PDB entry 5SYA | X-ray diffraction, 1.10 A resolution | chain A

Chain A:
Name: Protein deglycase DJ-1
Source organism: Homo sapiens
Notes: EC 3.1.2.-, 3.5.1.-
UniProtKB: Q99497 (PARK7_HUMAN); residues 1-189 here = UniProt positions 1-189
Sequence (192 residues; numbered -2 to 189; the number before each row is that of its first residue; numbers below 1 keep their minus sign (Gly-2 is residue -2)):
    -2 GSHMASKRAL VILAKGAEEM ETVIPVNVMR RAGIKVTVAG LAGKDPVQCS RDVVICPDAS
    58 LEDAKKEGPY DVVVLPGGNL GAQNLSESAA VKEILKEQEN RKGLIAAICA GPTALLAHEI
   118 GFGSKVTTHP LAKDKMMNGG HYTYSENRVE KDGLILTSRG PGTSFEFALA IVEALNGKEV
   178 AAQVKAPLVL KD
Disordered / not traced: -2 to 2, 189
Modified / non-standard residues: Cys106 (3-sulfinoalanine; CSD)
Construct notes: expression tag (-2 to 0); engineered mutation Asn24 (Asp in Q99497)
UniProt features mapped onto this chain:
  - active site: Cys106 (Nucleophile), His126
  - site: Asp149, Gly150 (Cleavage)
  - modified residue: Ala2 (N-acetylalanine), Tyr67 (Phosphotyrosine), Cys106 (Cysteine sulfinic acid (-SO2H)), Lys148 (N6-acetyllysine), Lys182 (N6-succinyllysine)
  - lipidation (S-palmitoyl cysteine): Cys46, Cys53, Cys106
  - cross-link: Lys130 (Glycyl lysine isopeptide (Lys-Gly) (interchain with G-Cter in SUMO))
  - natural variant: Leu10 (L10P: In PARK7; uncertain significance), Met26 (M26I: In PARK7), Ala39 (A39S: Found in early-onset Parkinson disease with digenic inheritance), Gln45 (deletion: In PARK7), Glu64 (E64D: In PARK7), Ala104 (A104T: In PARK7), Asp149 (D149A: In PARK7), Glu163 (E163K: In PARK7; uncertain significance), Leu166 (L166P: In PARK7)
  - mutagenesis: Leu10 (L10P: Abolishes detoxification activity on methylglyocal-adducted CoA), Glu18 (E18A: Strongly decreases enzymatic activity. Almost abolishes detoxification activity on methylglyocal-adducted CoA; E18D: Strongly decreases enzymatic activity ...), Cys46 (C46A: Reduces protein stability. No effect on oxidation; C46A: Reduces protein stability. No effect on oxidation. Reduced localization in lipid rafts; when associated with A-106 ...), Val51 (V51A: Disrupts dimer formation and strongly reduces ability to eliminate hydrogen peroxide), Cys53 (C53A: Strongly reduces chaperone activity and ability to eliminate hydrogen peroxide; C53S: No effect on mitochondrial translocation neither on deglycase activity), Cys106 (C106A: Abolishes enzymatic activity. Abolishes oxidation, association with mitochondria and protease activity. No effect on chaperone activity. Reduces binding to OTUD7B ...), His126 (H126A: Strongly decreases enzymatic activity), Lys130 (K130R: Partially compensates for loss of stability; when associated with P-166), Ala179 (A179T: No effect on detoxification activity on methylglyocal-adducted CoA)
From the paper describing this entry:
  - self-association interface (contacts with another copy of this molecule); pairs are residue here / residue on that copy: Glu15-Asn24 (hydrogen bond)
  - mutagenesis - E15Q (DeltaTm=-10.6 degC), E15Q/D24N (DeltaTm=-3.6 degC): decreased stability
  - mutagenesis - E15Q/D24N: decreased expression

In short:
Curated annotation (UniProt) lists active-site residues Cys106 and His126 and 9 mutagenesis sites. The paper
reports that E15Q and E15Q/D24N reduce stability; a self-association interface involving Glu15 and Asn24.
Chain A is Protein deglycase DJ-1 (Homo sapiens); the structure, Atomic resolution structure of D24N mutant
human DJ-1, was determined by X-ray diffraction together with 5SY4, 5SY6 and 5SY9 from the same study.
